PDB entry 1NTO | X-ray diffraction, 1.94 A resolution | chains A and D of the 4 polymer chains in the assembly

[Chain A (and D)]
Name: NAD-dependent alcohol dehydrogenase
Source organism: Sulfolobus solfataricus
Notes: EC 1.1.1.1; chain D of this document is another copy of the same molecule, construct and numbering; everything in this record applies to it too
UniProt: P39462 (ADH_SULSO); residues 1-347 here = UniProt positions 1-347
Sequence (347 residues; each row starts with the number of its first residue):
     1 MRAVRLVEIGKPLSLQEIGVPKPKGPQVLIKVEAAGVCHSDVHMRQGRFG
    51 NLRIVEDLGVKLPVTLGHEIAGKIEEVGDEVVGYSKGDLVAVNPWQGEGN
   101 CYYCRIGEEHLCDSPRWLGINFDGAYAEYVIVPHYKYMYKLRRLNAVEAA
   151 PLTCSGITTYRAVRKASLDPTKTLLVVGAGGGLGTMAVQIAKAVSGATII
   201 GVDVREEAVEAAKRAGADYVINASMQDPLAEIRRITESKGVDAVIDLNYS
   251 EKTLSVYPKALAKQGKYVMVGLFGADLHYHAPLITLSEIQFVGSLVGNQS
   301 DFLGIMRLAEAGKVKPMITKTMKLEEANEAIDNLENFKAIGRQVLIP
Construct notes: engineered mutation Y249 (Asn in P39462)
Ion coordination: Zn2+ site 1: C38, H68, E69, C154; Zn2+ site 2: E98, C101, C104, C112
UniProt features mapped onto this chain:
  - binding site (Zn(2+)): C38, H68, E98, C101, C104, C112, C154
  - modified residue (N6-methyllysine): K11, K213

[Interface between chain A and chain D]
Pairs across the interface - 33 pairs, chain A then chain D:
  R142(A) - E237(D)  salt bridge
  Y160(A) - P170(D)
  P170(A) - Y160(D)
  P170(A) - V194(D)  hydrophobic
  P170(A) - R307(D)
  P170(A) - L308(D)  hydrophobic
  T171(A) - S300(D)
  T171(A) - L303(D)
  T171(A) - G304(D)
  T171(A) - R307(D)
  K192(A) - K313(D)
  A193(A) - G196(D)  hydrogen bond (backbone-backbone)
  V194(A) - P170(D)  hydrophobic
  V194(A) - V194(D)
  V194(A) - S195(D)
  V194(A) - G196(D)
  S195(A) - V194(D)
  G196(A) - A193(D)  hydrogen bond (backbone-backbone)
  G196(A) - K313(D)
  A197(A) - K313(D)  hydrogen bond (backbone-side chain)
  T198(A) - K313(D)
  D218(A) - K313(D)  salt bridge
  S300(A) - T171(D)
  G304(A) - T171(D)
  R307(A) - P170(D)  hydrogen bond (side chain-backbone)
  R307(A) - T171(D)  hydrogen bond (side chain-backbone)
  R307(A) - K172(D)  hydrogen bond (side chain-backbone)
  R307(A) - T173(D)  hydrogen bond
  R307(A) - T198(D)  hydrogen bond
  K313(A) - K192(D)
  K313(A) - G196(D)
  K313(A) - A197(D)
  K313(A) - D218(D)  salt bridge
Other interface residues (no listed pair), chain A (19 interface residues in all): E237, L303, L308
Other interface residues (no listed pair), chain D (21 interface residues in all): R142

[Summary]
19 residues of chain A face 21 of chain D across their interface, with 8 hydrogen bonds and 3 salt bridges.
Polar pairs include R142(A)-E237(D), D218(A)-K313(D) and A197(A)-K313(D). From UniProt: 7 Zn2+-binding
residues on chain A.
Chain A and chain D are both NAD-dependent alcohol dehydrogenase (Sulfolobus solfataricus); the structure,
N249Y mutant of alcohol dehydrogenase from the archaeon sulfolobus solfataricus-monoclinic crystal form, was
determined by X-ray diffraction together with 1NVG from the same study.
